PDB entry 6ICG | X-ray diffraction, 1.15 A resolution | chain A

# Chain A
Protein: Growth factor receptor-bound protein 2
Organism: Homo sapiens
UniProt: P62993 (GRB2_HUMAN); numbering as in UniProt (aligned over 60-152)
Sequence (95 residues; numbered 58 to 152; the number before each row is that of its first residue):
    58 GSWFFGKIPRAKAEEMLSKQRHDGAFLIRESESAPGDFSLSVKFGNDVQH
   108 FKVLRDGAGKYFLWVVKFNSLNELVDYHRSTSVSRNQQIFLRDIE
Differences from the reference sequence: expression tag (58-59)
Swiss-Prot annotation at these positions:
  - modified residue: Lys109 (N6-acetyllysine)
  - cross-link: Lys109 (Glycyl lysine isopeptide (Lys-Gly) (interchain with G-Cter in ubiquitin))
  - mutagenesis: Glu89 (E89K: No effect on the interaction with SOS1), Ser90 (S90N: No effect on the interaction with SOS1), Lys109 (K109R: Loss of polyubiquitination), Val123 (V123P: Strong loss of clustering of phospho-LAT at the T-cell plasma membrane)
Reported in the primary citation:
  - contacts within the chain: Trp121-Arg142 (cation-pi contact)
  - conformationally variable residues (loop rearrangement, side-chain flip): Trp121, Arg142
  - mutagenesis - W121S: abolished binding to CD28

# Summary
UniProt lists 4 mutagenesis sites. The paper reports that W121S abolishes binding to CD28; conformational
variability at Trp121 and Arg142.
Chain A is Growth factor receptor-bound protein 2 (Homo sapiens); the structure, Grb2 SH2 domain in
phosphopeptide free form, was determined by X-ray diffraction together with 6ICH from the same study.
